PDB entry 7M55 | X-ray diffraction, 1.40 A resolution | chains A and L of the 3 polymer chains in the assembly

Chain A:
Molecule: Spike glycoprotein stem helix peptide
Notes: fragment: residues 1230-1244 of the spike glycoprotein
UniProtKB: K9N5Q8 (SPIKE_MERS1); residue numbers follow UniProt; this construct covers 1230-1244
Chain sequence (15 residues; numbered 1230 to 1244; the number before each row is that of its first residue):
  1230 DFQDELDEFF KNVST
Unresolved in the structure: 1241-1244

Chain L:
Molecule: B6 antigen binding fragment (Fab) light chain
Source organism: Mus musculus
Notes: antibody fragment or engineered binder
Chain sequence (219 residues; row label = number of the first residue in the row):
     3 NIMMTQSPSS LAVSAGEKVT MSCKSSQSVL HSSDQKNYLA WYQQKPGQSP KLLIYWASTR
    63 ESGVPDRFTG SGSGTDFTLT ISSVQAEDLA VYFCHQYLSS YTFGGGTKLE IKRTVAAPSV
   123 FIFPPSDEQL KSGTASVVCL LNNFYPREAK VQWKVDNALQ SGNSQESVTE QDSKDSTYSL
   183 SSTLTLSKAD YEKHKVYACE VTHQGLSSPV TKSFNRGEC
Unresolved in the structure: 221
Cystine bridges: C25-C96, C141-C201

How chain A and chain L interact:
Pairs across the interface - 9 pairs, chain A then chain L:
  F1231(A) - S101(L)
  F1231(A) - S102(L)
  Q1232(A) - H33(L)
  Q1232(A) - L100(L)
  L1235(A) - L100(L)
  L1235(A) - S101(L)
  L1235(A) - Y103(L)  hydrophobic
  D1236(A) - H33(L)  salt bridge
  F1239(A) - Y103(L)
Interface residues without a listed pair, chain L (6 interface residues in all): Y99
Interface features reported in the paper:
  - residue pairs: D1236(A)-H33(L) (salt bridge)
  - epitope / paratope residues, chain A: D1236(A)
  - epitope / paratope residues, chain L: H33(L), Y103(L)

Summary:
5 residues of chain A and 6 residues of chain L are in contact; the contacts include 1 salt bridge. Its one
salt-bridged contact is D1236(A)-H33(L). The authors report a salt bridge between D1236(A) and H33(L). From
the paper: epitope/paratope residues D1236(A) and H33(L) among others.
Here chain A is Spike glycoprotein stem helix peptide and chain L is B6 antigen binding fragment (Fab) light
chain (Mus musculus). Entry 7M55 (B6 Fab fragment bound to the MERS-CoV spike stem helix peptide) was
determined by X-ray diffraction (same publication as 7M51, 7M52, 7M53 and 7M5E).
